PDB entry 1E6J | X-ray diffraction, 3.00 A resolution | chains H and L of the 3 polymer chains in the assembly

# Chain H
Name: Immunoglobulin
From: Mus musculus
Notes: fragment: heavy chain 1-219
Chain sequence (219 residues; each row starts with the number of its first residue):
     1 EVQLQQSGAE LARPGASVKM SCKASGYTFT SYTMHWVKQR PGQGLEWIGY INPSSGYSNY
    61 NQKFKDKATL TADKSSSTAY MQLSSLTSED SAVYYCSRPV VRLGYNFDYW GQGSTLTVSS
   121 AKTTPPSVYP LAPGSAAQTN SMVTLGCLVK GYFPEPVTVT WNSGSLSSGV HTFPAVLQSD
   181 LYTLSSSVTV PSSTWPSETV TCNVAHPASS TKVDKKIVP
Disulfides: Cys22-Cys96, Cys147-Cys202
What the authors report for this chain:
  - conformationally variable residues (loop rearrangement): Pro99 to Asp108

# Chain L
Name: Immunoglobulin
From: Mus musculus
Notes: fragment: light chain 1-210
Chain sequence (210 residues; row label = number of the first residue in the row):
     1 EIVLTQSPAI TAASLGQKVT ITCSASSSVS YMHWYQQKSG TSPKPWIYEI SKLASGVPAR
    61 FSGSGSGTSY SLTISSMEAE DAAIYYCQQW NYPFTFGSGT KLEIKRADAA PTVSIFPPSS
   121 EQLTSGGASV VCFLNNFYPK DINVKWKIDG SERQNGVLNS WTDQDSKDST YSMSSTLTLT
   181 KDEYERHNSY TCEATHKTST SPIVKSFNRN
Disulfides: Cys23-Cys87, Cys132-Cys192

# Interface between chain H and chain L
Residue-residue contacts (71; chain H residue first):
  Gln39(H) with Gln37(L), hydrogen bond
  Gly44(H) with Tyr86(L)
  Leu45(H) with Tyr86(L), hydrophobic; Phe96(L)
  Trp47(H) with Tyr92(L), hydrophobic; Pro93(L); Phe94(L), hydrophobic
  Asn59(H) with Tyr92(L), hydrogen bond
  Tyr95(H) with Gln37(L); Thr41(L), hydrogen bond (side chain-backbone); Ser42(L)
  Arg102(H) with Tyr48(L); Glu49(L)
  Leu103(H) with Tyr31(L); Glu49(L); Trp90(L)
  Tyr105(H) with His33(L), hydrogen bond (backbone-side chain); Phe94(L), hydrophobic
  Asn106(H) with His33(L); Tyr48(L); Glu49(L)
  Phe107(H) with Tyr35(L); Pro45(L); Gln88(L)
  Asp108(H) with Pro45(L); Tyr48(L), hydrogen bond
  Trp110(H) with Ser42(L); Pro43(L), hydrophobic; Phe96(L), hydrophobic
  Gly111(H) with Ser42(L), hydrogen bond (backbone-side chain)
  Gln112(H) with Ser42(L)
  Val128(H) with Glu121(L)
  Tyr129(H) with Ser119(L); Glu121(L); Gln122(L); Ser125(L)
  Pro130(H) with Ser119(L); Glu121(L)
  Leu131(H) with Phe116(L); Val131(L), hydrophobic; Phe133(L), hydrophobic
  Ala132(H) with Phe116(L); Pro117(L)
  Pro133(H) with Phe116(L)
  Gly134(H) with Pro117(L)
  Thr144(H) with Phe116(L)
  Leu148(H) with Ser129(L); Val131(L), hydrophobic
  Lys150(H) with Ser129(L); Thr178(L)
  Ser168(H) with Lys167(L)
  His171(H) with Asn136(L); Ser172(L), hydrogen bond
  Thr172(H) with Thr162(L)
  Phe173(H) with Phe133(L), hydrophobic; Asn135(L); Ser160(L); Thr162(L); Ser172(L); Met173(L); Ser174(L)
  Pro174(H) with Ser160(L), hydrogen bond (backbone-side chain); Trp161(L)
  Val176(H) with Asn159(L)
  Gln178(H) with Leu158(L)
  Ser185(H) with Phe133(L); Ser174(L), hydrogen bond
  Ser186(H) with Phe133(L)
  Ser187(H) with Phe133(L); Asn135(L), hydrogen bond
  Lys215(H) with Glu121(L), salt bridge
Also at the interface, not in a pair above, chain H (45 interface residues in all): His35, Val37, Glu46, Tyr50, Tyr60, Gly104, Gln138, Leu145, Gly146
Also at the interface, not in a pair above, chain L (44 interface residues in all): Lys52, Ser114, Ile115, Asp165, Thr176, Lys205

# Overview
45 residues of chain H and 44 residues of chain L are in contact, with 10 hydrogen bonds and 1 salt bridge.
Among the polar pairs are Lys215(H)-Glu121(L), Gln39(H)-Gln37(L) and Asn59(H)-Tyr92(L). The paper reports
conformational variability at Pro99(H).
Chain H is Immunoglobulin and chain L is Immunoglobulin, both from Mus musculus; the structure, Crystal
structure of HIV-1 capsid protein (p24) in complex with Fab13B5, was determined by X-ray diffraction (same
publication as 1E6O).
